PDB entry 9FQH | X-ray diffraction, 1.79 A resolution | chain A

# Chain A
Molecule: E3 ubiquitin-protein ligase CBL-B
From: Homo sapiens
UniProt: Q13191 (CBLB_HUMAN); numbering as in UniProt (aligned over 36-427)
Sequence (394 residues; each row starts with the number of its first residue):
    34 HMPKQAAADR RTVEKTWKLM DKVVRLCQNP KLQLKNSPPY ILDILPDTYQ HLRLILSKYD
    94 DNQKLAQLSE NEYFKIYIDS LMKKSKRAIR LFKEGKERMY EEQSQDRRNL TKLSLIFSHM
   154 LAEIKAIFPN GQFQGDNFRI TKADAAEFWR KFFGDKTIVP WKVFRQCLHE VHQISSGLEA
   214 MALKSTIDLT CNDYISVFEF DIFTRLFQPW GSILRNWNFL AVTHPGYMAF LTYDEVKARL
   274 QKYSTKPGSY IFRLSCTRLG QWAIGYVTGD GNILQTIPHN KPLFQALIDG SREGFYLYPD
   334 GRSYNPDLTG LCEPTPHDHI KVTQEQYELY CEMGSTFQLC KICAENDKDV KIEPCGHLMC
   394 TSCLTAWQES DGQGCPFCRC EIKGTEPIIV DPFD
Unresolved in the structure: 34-36, 347-353
Differences from the reference sequence: expression tag (34-35)
Curated features (UniProtKB/Swiss-Prot):
  - zinc finger: C373 to R412 (RING-type)
  - region: L344 to L372 (Linker)
  - binding site (Ca(2+)): D221, T223, N225, Y227, E232
  - binding site (4-O-phospho-L-tyrosine): R286
  - modified residue: S282 (Phosphoserine), Y363 (Phosphotyrosine)
  - natural variant: H257 (H257L: In ADMIO3)
  - mutagenesis: G298 (G298E: Inhibits interaction with SYK. No effect on E3 activity), Y363 (Y363E: Decreases affinity for E2 ubiquitin-conjugating enzymes), C373 (C373A: Abolishes E3 activity but does not affect binding to substrates)
Ion coordination: Na+: D221, T223, N225, Y227, E232; Zn2+ site 1: C373, C376, C393, C396; Zn2+ site 2: C388, H390, C408, C411
Ligand contacts: A1IEW (8-[3-[3-methyl-1-(4-methyl-1,2,4-triazol-3-yl)cyclobutyl]phenyl]-3-[[(3S)-3-methylpiperidin-1-yl]methyl]-5-(trifluoromethyl)-1$l4,7,8-triazabicyclo[4.3.0]nona-1(6),2,4-trien-9-one): P71, P72, R141, T144, K145, L148, S218, T219, L222, Y260, A262, F263, L264, T265, E268, L287, C289, Y363, M366, G367

# Overview
Bound to chain A: compound A1IEW. The Na+ site is built by D221, T223, N225, Y227 and E232. The Zn2+ site 1 is
built by C373, C376, C393 and C396. UniProt lists 5 Ca2+-binding residues, residue binding
4-O-phospho-L-tyrosine R286 and 3 mutagenesis sites.
Chain A is E3 ubiquitin-protein ligase CBL-B (Homo sapiens); the structure, E3 ligase Cbl-b in complex with a
triazolone core inhibitor (compound 1), was determined by X-ray diffraction together with 9FQI and 9FQJ from
the same study.
